PDB entry 2LB3 | solution NMR | chains A and B

[Chain A]
Name: Peptidyl-prolyl cis-trans isomerase NIMA-interacting 1
Organism: Homo sapiens
Notes: EC 5.2.1.8
UniProt: Q13526 (PIN1_HUMAN); residues 10-45 here correspond to UniProt positions 6-41 (UniProt number = residue number - 4)
Chain sequence (36 residues; each row starts with the number of its first residue):
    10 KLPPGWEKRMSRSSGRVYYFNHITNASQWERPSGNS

[Chain B]
Name: Mothers against decapentaplegic homolog 2
UniProt: Q15796 (SMAD2_HUMAN); residues 176-183 here correspond to UniProt positions 217-224 (UniProt number = residue number + 41)
Chain sequence (8 residues; each row starts with the number of its first residue):
   176 IPETPPPG
Modified residues: Thr-179 (phosphothreonine; TPO)
Curated features (UniProtKB/Swiss-Prot):
  - motif: Pro-180 to Gly-183 (PY-motif)
  - modified residue: Thr-179 (Phosphothreonine)
Reported in the primary citation:
  - post-translational modification sites: Thr-179 (citing earlier work)

[How chain A and chain B interact]
Contacting residue pairs (16):
  Glu-16(A) / Pro-177(B)
  Arg-18(A) / Glu-178(B)
  Met-19(A) / Thr-179(B)
  Ser-20(A) / Thr-179(B)
  Ser-20(A) / Pro-180(B)
  Arg-21(A) / Thr-179(B)
  Ser-22(A) / Thr-179(B)
  Ser-22(A) / Pro-181(B)
  Tyr-27(A) / Pro-177(B)
  Tyr-27(A) / Glu-178(B)
  Tyr-27(A) / Thr-179(B)
  Tyr-27(A) / Pro-180(B)
  Phe-29(A) / Pro-177(B)
  Trp-38(A) / Pro-180(B)
  Trp-38(A) / Pro-181(B)
  Trp-38(A) / Gly-183(B)
Interface features reported in the paper:
  - residue pairs: Arg-21(A)/Thr-179(B), Tyr-27(A)/Pro-177(B), Phe-29(A)/Pro-177(B), Trp-38(A)/Pro-180(B), Trp-38(A)/Pro-181(B)

[In short]
9 residues of chain A face 6 of chain B across their interface. The authors report contacts between Arg-21(A)
and Thr-179(B), Tyr-27(A) and Pro-177(B) and Phe-29(A) and Pro-177(B) among others. From the paper: a
modification site at Thr-179(B).
Chain A is Peptidyl-prolyl cis-trans isomerase NIMA-interacting 1 (Homo sapiens) and chain B is Mothers
against decapentaplegic homolog 2; the structure, Structure of the WW domain of PIN1 in complex with a human
phosphorylated Smad3 derived peptide, was determined by solution NMR (same publication as 2LAJ, 2LAW, 2LAX,
2LAY, 2LAZ, 2LB0, 2LB1 and 2LB2).
